PDB entry 7NP7 | electron microscopy, 4.03 A resolution (low resolution: residue-level contacts below are approximate; hydrogen-bond / salt-bridge calls are withheld) | chains C3 and C4 of the 27 polymer chains in the assembly

[Chain C3 (and C4)]
Name: ESX-5 secretion system protein EccC5
Organism: Mycobacterium tuberculosis (strain ATCC 25618 / H37Rv)
Notes: chain C4 of this document is another copy of the same molecule, construct and numbering; everything in this record applies to it too
UniProtKB: P9WNA5 (ECCC5_MYCTU); numbering as in UniProt (aligned over 1-1391)
Chain sequence (1391 residues; numbered 1 to 1391; the number before each row is that of its first residue):
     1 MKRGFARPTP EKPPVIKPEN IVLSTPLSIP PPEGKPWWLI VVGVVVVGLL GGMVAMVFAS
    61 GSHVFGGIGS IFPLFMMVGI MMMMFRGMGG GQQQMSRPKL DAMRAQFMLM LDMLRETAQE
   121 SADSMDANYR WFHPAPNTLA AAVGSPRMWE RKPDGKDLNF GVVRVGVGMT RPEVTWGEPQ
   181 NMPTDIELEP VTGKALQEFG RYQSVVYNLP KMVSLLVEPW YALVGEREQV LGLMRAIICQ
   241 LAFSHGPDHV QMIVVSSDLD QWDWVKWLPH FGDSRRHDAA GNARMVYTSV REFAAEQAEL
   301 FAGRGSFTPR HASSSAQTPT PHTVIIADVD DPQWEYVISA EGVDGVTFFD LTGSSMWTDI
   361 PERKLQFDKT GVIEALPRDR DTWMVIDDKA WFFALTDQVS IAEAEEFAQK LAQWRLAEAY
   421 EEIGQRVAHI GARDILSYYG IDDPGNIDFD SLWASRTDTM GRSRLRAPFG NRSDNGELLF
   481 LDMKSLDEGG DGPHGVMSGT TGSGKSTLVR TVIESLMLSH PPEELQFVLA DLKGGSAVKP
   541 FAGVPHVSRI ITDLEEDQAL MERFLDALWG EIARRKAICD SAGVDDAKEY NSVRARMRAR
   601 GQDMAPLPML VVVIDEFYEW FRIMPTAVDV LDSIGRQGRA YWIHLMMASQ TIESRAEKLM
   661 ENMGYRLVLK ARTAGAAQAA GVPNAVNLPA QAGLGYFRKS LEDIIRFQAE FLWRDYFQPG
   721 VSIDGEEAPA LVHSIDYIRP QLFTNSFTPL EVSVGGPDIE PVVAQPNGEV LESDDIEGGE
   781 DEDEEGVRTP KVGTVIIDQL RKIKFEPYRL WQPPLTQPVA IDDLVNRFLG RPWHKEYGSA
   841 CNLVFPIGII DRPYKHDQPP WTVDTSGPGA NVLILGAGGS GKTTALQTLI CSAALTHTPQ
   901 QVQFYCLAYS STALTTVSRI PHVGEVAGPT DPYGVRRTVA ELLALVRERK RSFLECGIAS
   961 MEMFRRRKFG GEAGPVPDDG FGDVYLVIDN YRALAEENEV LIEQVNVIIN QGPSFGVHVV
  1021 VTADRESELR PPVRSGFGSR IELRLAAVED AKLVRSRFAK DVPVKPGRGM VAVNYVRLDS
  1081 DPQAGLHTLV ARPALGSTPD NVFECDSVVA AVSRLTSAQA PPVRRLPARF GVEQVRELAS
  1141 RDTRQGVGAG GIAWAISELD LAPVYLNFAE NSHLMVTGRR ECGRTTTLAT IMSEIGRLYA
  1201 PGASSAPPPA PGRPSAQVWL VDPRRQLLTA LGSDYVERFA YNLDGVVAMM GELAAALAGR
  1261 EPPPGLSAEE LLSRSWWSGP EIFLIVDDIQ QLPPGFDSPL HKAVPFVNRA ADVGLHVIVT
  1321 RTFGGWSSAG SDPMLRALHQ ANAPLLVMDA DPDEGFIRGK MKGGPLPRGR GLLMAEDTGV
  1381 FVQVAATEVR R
Disordered / not traced: 275-284, 417-1391
Curated features (UniProtKB/Swiss-Prot):
  - binding site (ATP): G499 to S506, G876 to T883, G1178 to T1185

[Interface between chain C3 and chain C4]
Residue-residue contacts - 30 pairs, chain C3 then chain C4:
  E33(C3) - K99(C4)
  L39(C3) - R86(C4)
  V42(C3) - M83(C4)
  V46(C3) - M76(C4)
  L49(C3) - F72(C4)
  L49(C3) - M76(C4)
  L50(C3) - M76(C4)
  M53(C3) - F65(C4)
  M53(C3) - F72(C4)
  M53(C3) - P73(C4)
  M53(C3) - M76(C4)
  M56(C3) - F72(C4)
  V57(C3) - F65(C4)
  S60(C3) - S62(C4)
  S62(C3) - S60(C4)
  S62(C3) - S62(C4)
  V64(C3) - M56(C4)
  V64(C3) - S60(C4)
  F65(C3) - M53(C4)
  G69(C3) - M56(C4)
  F72(C3) - L49(C4)
  F72(C3) - G52(C4)
  F72(C3) - M53(C4)
  F72(C3) - M56(C4)
  P73(C3) - M53(C4)
  M76(C3) - L50(C4)
  M76(C3) - M76(C4)
  M83(C3) - G43(C4)
  R86(C3) - W38(C4)
  R86(C3) - R86(C4)
Also at the interface, not in a pair above, chain C3 (26 interface residues in all): P32, W38, G43, V54, G79, I80, G87
Also at the interface, not in a pair above, chain C4 (27 interface residues in all): L39, V42, V46, V57, V64, F75, G79, I80, M82, M84, A102

[In short]
The interface between chain C3 and chain C4 involves 26 residues on one side and 27 on the other. UniProt
lists 24 ATP-binding residues on chain C3.
Chain C3 and chain C4 are both ESX-5 secretion system protein EccC5 (Mycobacterium tuberculosis (strain ATCC
25618 / H37Rv)); the structure, Structure of an intact ESX-5 inner membrane complex, Composite C1 model, was
determined by electron microscopy, deposited together with 7NPR, 7NPU, 7NPV, 7NPS and 7NPT.
